Entry 9B3I (electron microscopy, 2.88 A resolution); this record covers chains A and D of the 6 polymer chains in the assembly.

[Chain A]
Molecule: KAP114 isoform 1
Organism: Saccharomyces cerevisiae
UniProt: A0A8H4BZV8 (A0A8H4BZV8_YEASX); residues 1-1004 here = UniProt positions 1-1004
Chain sequence (1012 residues; each row starts with the number of its first residue; numbers below 1 keep their minus sign (Gly-7 is residue -7)):
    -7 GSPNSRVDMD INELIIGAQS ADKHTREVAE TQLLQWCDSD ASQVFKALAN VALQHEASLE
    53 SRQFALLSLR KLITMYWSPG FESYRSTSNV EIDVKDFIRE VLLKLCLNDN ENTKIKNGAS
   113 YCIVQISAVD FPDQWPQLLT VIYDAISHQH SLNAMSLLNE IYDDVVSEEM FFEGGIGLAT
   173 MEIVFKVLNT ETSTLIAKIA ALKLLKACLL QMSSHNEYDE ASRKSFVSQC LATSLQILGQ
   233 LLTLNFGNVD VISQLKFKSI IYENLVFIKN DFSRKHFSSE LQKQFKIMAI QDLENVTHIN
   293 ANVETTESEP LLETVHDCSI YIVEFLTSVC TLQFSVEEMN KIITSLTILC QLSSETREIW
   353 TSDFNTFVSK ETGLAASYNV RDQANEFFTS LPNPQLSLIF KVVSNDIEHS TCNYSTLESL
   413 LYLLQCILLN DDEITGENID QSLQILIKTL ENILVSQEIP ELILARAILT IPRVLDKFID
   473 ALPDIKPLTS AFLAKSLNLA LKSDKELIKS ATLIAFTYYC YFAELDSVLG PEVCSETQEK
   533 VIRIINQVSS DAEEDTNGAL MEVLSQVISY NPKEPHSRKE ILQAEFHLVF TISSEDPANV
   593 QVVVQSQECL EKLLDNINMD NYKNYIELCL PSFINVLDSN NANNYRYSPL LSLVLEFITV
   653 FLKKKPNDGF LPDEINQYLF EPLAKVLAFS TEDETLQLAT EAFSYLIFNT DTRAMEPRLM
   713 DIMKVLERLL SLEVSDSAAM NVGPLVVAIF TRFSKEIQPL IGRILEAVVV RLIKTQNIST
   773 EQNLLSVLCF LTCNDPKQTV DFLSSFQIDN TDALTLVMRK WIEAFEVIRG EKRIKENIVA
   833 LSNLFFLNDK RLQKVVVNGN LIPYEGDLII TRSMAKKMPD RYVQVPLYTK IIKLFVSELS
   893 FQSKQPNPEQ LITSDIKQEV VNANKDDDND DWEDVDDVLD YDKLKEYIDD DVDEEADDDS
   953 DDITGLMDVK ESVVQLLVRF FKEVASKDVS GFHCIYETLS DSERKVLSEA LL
Disordered / not traced: -7 to 1, 895-933, 943-962
Sequence notes: expression tag (-7 to 0)
What the authors report for this chain:
  - mutagenesis - D928A/D929A, Y939A/D942A: unchanged binding to NAP1 isoform 1

[Chain D]
Molecule: GTP-binding nuclear protein
Organism: Saccharomyces cerevisiae
UniProt: A0A6A5PUD0 (A0A6A5PUD0_YEASX); residues 2-179 here = UniProt positions 2-179
Chain sequence (186 residues; row label = number of the first residue in the row; numbering starts at 0):
     0 MASAPAANGE VPTFKLVLVG DGGTGKTTFV KRHLTGEFEK KYIATIGVEV HPLSFYTNFG
    60 EIKFDVWDTA GLEKFGGLRD GYYINAQCAI IMFDVTSRIT YKNVPNWHRD LVRVCENIPI
   120 VLCGNKVDVK ERKVKAKTIT FHRKKNLQYY DISAKSNYNF EKPFLWLARK LAGNPQLEFV
   180 ENLYFQ
Disordered / not traced: 0-9, 180-185
Sequence notes: initiating methionine (0); expression tag (1, 180-185); engineered mutation Leu71 (Gln in A0A6A5PUD0)
Small-molecule neighbours: GTP: Asp20, Gly21, Gly22, Thr23, Gly24, Lys25, Thr26, Thr27, Phe37, Glu38, Lys39, Lys40, Tyr41, Ile42, Ala43, Thr44, Asp67, Thr68, Ala69, Gly70, Leu71, Asn124, Lys125, Asp127, Val128, Ser152, Ala153, Lys154

[How chain A and chain D interact]
Pairs across the interface (28; chain A residue first):
  Ala13(A) - Val49(D)
  Ala13(A) - Trp66(D)  hydrophobic
  Lys15(A) - Glu48(D)  salt bridge
  Arg18(A) - Val47(D)  hydrogen bond (side chain-backbone)
  Arg18(A) - Tyr81(D)
  Glu22(A) - Tyr81(D)  hydrogen bond
  Glu52(A) - Ile83(D)
  Glu52(A) - Asn84(D)
  Gln55(A) - Ile83(D)
  Gln55(A) - Val113(D)  hydrogen bond (side chain-backbone)
  Leu59(A) - Asp79(D)
  Leu59(A) - Ile83(D)  hydrophobic
  Leu59(A) - Val113(D)  hydrophobic
  Ser60(A) - Leu77(D)
  Thr105(A) - Glu115(D)
  Lys106(A) - Val113(D)
  Lys106(A) - Glu115(D)
  Asn109(A) - Arg112(D)
  Asn109(A) - Glu115(D)
  Tyr113(A) - Asp79(D)  hydrogen bond
  Tyr113(A) - Arg112(D)
  Ala368(A) - His141(D)  hydrogen bond (backbone-side chain)
  Tyr370(A) - Arg142(D)
  Ala590(A) - Ser155(D)
  Asn591(A) - Tyr157(D)
  Val592(A) - Val126(D)
  Tyr639(A) - Asp127(D)
  Tyr639(A) - Lys154(D)
Interface residues without a listed pair, chain A (26 interface residues in all): Gln11, Ser12, Leu26, Phe56, Arg62, Lys63, Ser369, Pro641
Interface residues without a listed pair, chain D (23 interface residues in all): Gly75, Gly76, Gly80, Asp109

[Summary]
26 residues of chain A face 23 of chain D across their interface; the contacts include 5 hydrogen bonds and 1
salt bridge. Polar pairs include Lys15(A)-Glu48(D), Arg18(A)-Val47(D) and Glu22(A)-Tyr81(D). Chain D binds
GTP. From the paper: D928A/D929A and Y939A/D942A of chain A leave binding to NAP1 isoform 1 unchanged.
Here chain A is KAP114 isoform 1 and chain D is GTP-binding nuclear protein, both from Saccharomyces
cerevisiae. Entry 9B3I (Cryo-EM structure of yeast (Nap1)2-H2A-H2B-Kap114-RanGTP) was determined by electron
microscopy (same publication as 9B23, 9B31 and 9B3F).
